6RRD - chains T and R of the 20 polymer chains in the assembly; structure by electron microscopy, 3.10 A resolution.

[Chain T]
Molecule: Template strand
Source organism: synthetic construct
Sequence (70 nucleotides; row label = number of the first residue in the row):
     1 GTCTTCAACT GCTTTCGCAT GAAGTACCTC CCAACTACTT TTCCTCACAC TTGTACTCCA
    61 TGACTAAACC
Disordered / not traced: 1-3, 22-27, 61-70

[Chain R]
Protein: RNA polymerase I-specific transcription initiation factor RRN11
Source organism: Saccharomyces cerevisiae
UniProt: Q04712 (RRN11_YEAST); residue numbers follow UniProt; this construct covers 1-507
Chain sequence (507 residues; each row starts with the number of its first residue):
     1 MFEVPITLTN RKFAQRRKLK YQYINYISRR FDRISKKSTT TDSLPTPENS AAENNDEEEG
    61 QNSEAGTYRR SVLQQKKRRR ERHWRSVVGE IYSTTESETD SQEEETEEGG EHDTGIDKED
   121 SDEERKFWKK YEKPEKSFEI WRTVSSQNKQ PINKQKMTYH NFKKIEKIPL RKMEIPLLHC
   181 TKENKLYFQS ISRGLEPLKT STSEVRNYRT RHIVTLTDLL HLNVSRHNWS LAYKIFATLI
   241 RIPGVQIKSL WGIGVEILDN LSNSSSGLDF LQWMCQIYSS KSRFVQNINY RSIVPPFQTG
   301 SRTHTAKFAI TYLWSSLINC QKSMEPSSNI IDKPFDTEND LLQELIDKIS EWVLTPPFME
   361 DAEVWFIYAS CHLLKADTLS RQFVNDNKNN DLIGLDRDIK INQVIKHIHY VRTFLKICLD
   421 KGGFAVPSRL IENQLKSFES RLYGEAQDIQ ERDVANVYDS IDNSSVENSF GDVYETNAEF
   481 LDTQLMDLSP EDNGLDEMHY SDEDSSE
Disordered / not traced: 39-120, 325-344, 386-396, 444-507

[Chain T / chain R interface]
Contacting residue pairs - 9 pairs, chain T then chain R:
  DA37(T) with Ile288(R), sugar contact; Asn289(R), sugar contact; Tyr290(R), phosphate contact; Arg291(R), hydrogen bond to the phosphate
  DC38(T) with Asp122(R), phosphate contact; Asn289(R), phosphate contact; Arg291(R), salt bridge to the phosphate
  DT39(T) with Lys18(R), salt bridge to the phosphate
  DT41(T) with Arg11(R), base contact
Interface residues without a listed pair, chain T (6 interface residues in all): DT36, DT40
Interface residues without a listed pair, chain R (9 interface residues in all): Ser292, Ile293

[In short]
6 residues of chain T and 9 residues of chain R are in contact; the contacts include 1 hydrogen bond and 2
salt bridges. Polar pairs include DA37(T)-Arg291(R), DC38(T)-Arg291(R) and DT39(T)-Lys18(R).
Here chain T is Template strand (synthetic construct) and chain R is RNA polymerase I-specific transcription
initiation factor RRN11 (Saccharomyces cerevisiae). Entry 6RRD (RNA Polymerase I Pre-initiation complex DNA
opening intermediate 1) was determined by electron microscopy (same publication as 6RQH, 6RQL, 6RQT, 6RUI,
6RUO and 6RWE).
